6THD - chains 1 and 2 of the 4 polymer chains in the assembly; structure by electron microscopy, 2.23 A resolution.

== Chain 1 ==
Protein: Genome polyprotein
From: Bovine enterovirus (strain VG-5-27)
Notes: EC 3.4.22.29, 3.6.1.15, 3.4.22.28, 2.7.7.48
UniProt: P12915 (POLG_BOVEV); residues 1-281 here correspond to UniProt positions 560-840 (UniProt number = residue number + 559)
Sequence (281 residues; each row starts with the number of its first residue):
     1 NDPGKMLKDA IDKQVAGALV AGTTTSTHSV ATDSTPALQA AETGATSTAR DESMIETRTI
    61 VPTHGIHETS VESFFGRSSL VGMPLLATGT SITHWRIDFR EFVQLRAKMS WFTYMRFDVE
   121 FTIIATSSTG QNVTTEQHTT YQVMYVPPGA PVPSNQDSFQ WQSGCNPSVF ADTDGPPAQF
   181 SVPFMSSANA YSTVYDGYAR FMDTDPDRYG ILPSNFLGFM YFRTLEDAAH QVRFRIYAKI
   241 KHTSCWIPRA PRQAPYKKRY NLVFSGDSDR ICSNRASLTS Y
Not modelled in the structure: 1-3
Construct notes: conflict H94 (Asn653 in P12915), Y237 (Cys796 in P12915)
Curated features (UniProtKB/Swiss-Prot):
  - region: N1 to G22 (Amphipathic alpha-helix)
  - site: Y281 (Cleavage)

== Chain 2 ==
Protein: Genome polyprotein
From: Bovine enterovirus (strain VG-5-27)
Notes: EC 3.4.22.29, 3.6.1.15, 3.4.22.28, 2.7.7.48
UniProt: P12915 (POLG_BOVEV); residues 1-248 here correspond to UniProt positions 70-317 (UniProt number = residue number + 69)
Sequence (248 residues; each row starts with the number of its first residue):
     1 SPSAEACGYS DRVAQLTLGN STITTQEAAN ICVAYGCWPA KLSDTDATSV DKPTEPGVSA
    61 DRFYTLRSKP WQADSKGWYW KLPDALNNTG MFGQNAQFHY IYRGGWAVHV QCNATKFHQG
   121 TLLVLAIPEH QIATQEQPAF DRTMPGSEGG TFQEPFWLED GTSLGNSLIY PHQWINLRTN
   181 NSATLILPYV NAIPMDSAIR HSNWTLAIIP VAPLKYAAET TPLVPITVTI APMETEYNGL
   241 RRAIASNQ
Not modelled in the structure: 1-8
Construct notes: conflict R62 (Ala131 in P12915)
Curated features (UniProtKB/Swiss-Prot):
  - site: Q248 (Cleavage)
Reported in the primary citation:
  - mutagenesis - W38A: unchanged expression

== Chain 1 / chain 2 interface ==
Residue-residue contacts (109):
  A41(1) - W174(2)
  E42(1) - Q173(2)
  E42(1) - W174(2)  hydrogen bond (backbone-backbone)
  E42(1) - N176(2)  hydrogen bond
  E42(1) - T179(2)  hydrogen bond
  E42(1) - N180(2)
  T43(1) - A29(2)
  T43(1) - H172(2)
  T43(1) - Q173(2)
  G44(1) - H172(2)
  T113(1) - E129(2)
  Y114(1) - E129(2)  hydrogen bond
  Y114(1) - V190(2)
  Y114(1) - N191(2)
  Y114(1) - A192(2)  hydrophobic
  A188(1) - I193(2)  hydrophobic
  N189(1) - A192(2)  hydrogen bond (backbone-backbone)
  N189(1) - I193(2)
  N189(1) - P194(2)
  A190(1) - A192(2)
  S192(1) - A192(2)
  V194(1) - E129(2)
  V194(1) - Q131(2)
  Y195(1) - E129(2)
  Y195(1) - Q131(2)  hydrogen bond (backbone-side chain)
  Y195(1) - H201(2)
  D196(1) - K81(2)  salt bridge
  D196(1) - E129(2)  hydrogen bond (backbone-side chain)
  D196(1) - H130(2)
  D196(1) - Q131(2)
  D196(1) - H201(2)
  D196(1) - S202(2)  hydrogen bond (backbone-backbone)
  D196(1) - T205(2)
  G197(1) - R200(2)
  Y198(1) - F140(2)
  Y198(1) - T143(2)  hydrogen bond
  Y198(1) - M144(2)  hydrophobic
  Y198(1) - R200(2)  hydrogen bond (backbone-backbone)
  Y198(1) - N247(2)
  R200(1) - R200(2)
  R200(1) - N247(2)  hydrogen bond (backbone-side chain)
  F201(1) - Y100(2)  hydrophobic
  F201(1) - S197(2)
  F201(1) - R200(2)
  F201(1) - N247(2)
  M202(1) - N247(2)  hydrogen bond (backbone-backbone)
  M202(1) - Q248(2)
  D203(1) - N247(2)  hydrogen bond (backbone-side chain)
  T204(1) - F140(2)
  T204(1) - N247(2)
  T204(1) - Q248(2)
  P206(1) - Q137(2)  hydrogen bond (backbone-side chain)
  P206(1) - P138(2)
  Y209(1) - H130(2)
  Y209(1) - Q131(2)
  Y209(1) - I132(2)  hydrogen bond (side chain-backbone)
  Y209(1) - Q137(2)  hydrogen bond (backbone-side chain)
  Y209(1) - P138(2)  hydrophobic
  Y209(1) - T143(2)
  G210(1) - Q131(2)
  I247(1) - Y35(2)
  I247(1) - P128(2)  hydrophobic
  I247(1) - V190(2)  hydrophobic
  P248(1) - I169(2)  hydrophobic
  P248(1) - Y170(2)
  R249(1) - P128(2)  hydrogen bond (side chain-backbone)
  R249(1) - E129(2)  hydrogen bond (side chain-backbone)
  R249(1) - I169(2)
  R249(1) - Y170(2)  hydrogen bond
  A250(1) - T162(2)
  A250(1) - S163(2)
  A250(1) - N166(2)
  A250(1) - I169(2)
  A250(1) - Y170(2)  hydrogen bond (backbone-side chain)
  P251(1) - T162(2)
  P251(1) - N166(2)
  R252(1) - D160(2)  hydrogen bond (side chain-backbone)
  R252(1) - G161(2)
  R252(1) - T162(2)
  Q253(1) - G161(2)  hydrogen bond (backbone-backbone)
  Q253(1) - N166(2)
  A254(1) - W157(2)  hydrophobic
  A254(1) - G161(2)  hydrogen bond (backbone-backbone)
  N261(1) - Q137(2)
  L262(1) - Q131(2)
  L262(1) - A133(2)
  V263(1) - A133(2)
  V263(1) - T134(2)
  V263(1) - Q135(2)
  V263(1) - E136(2)
  V263(1) - Q137(2)
  F264(1) - A133(2)
  F264(1) - T134(2)  hydrogen bond (backbone-backbone)
  F264(1) - Q135(2)  hydrogen bond (backbone-backbone)
  F264(1) - E154(2)
  F264(1) - W157(2)  hydrophobic
  F264(1) - G161(2)
  S265(1) - Q135(2)
  G266(1) - E154(2)
  G266(1) - W157(2)
  S268(1) - W157(2)
  D269(1) - E154(2)
  D269(1) - F156(2)
  D269(1) - W157(2)  hydrogen bond
  R270(1) - F156(2)
  R270(1) - W157(2)
  I271(1) - F156(2)
  I271(1) - W157(2)  hydrophobic
  I271(1) - S163(2)
Interface residues without a listed pair, chain 1 (42 interface residues in all): A199
Interface residues without a listed pair, chain 2 (53 interface residues in all): N30, C32, I127, A139, E159, S167, I199

== Summary ==
The interface between chain 1 and chain 2 involves 42 residues on one side and 53 on the other; the contacts
include 26 hydrogen bonds and 1 salt bridge. Polar contacts include D196(1)-K81(2), E42(1)-N176(2) and
E42(1)-T179(2). The paper reports that W38A of chain 2 leaves expression unchanged.
Here chain 1 is Genome polyprotein and chain 2 is Genome polyprotein, both from Bovine enterovirus (strain
VG-5-27). Entry 6THD (Multiple Genomic RNA-Coat Protein Contacts Play Vital Roles in the Assembly of
Infectious Enterovirus-E) was determined by electron microscopy together with 6THN from the same study.
